2INB - chain A; structure by X-ray diffraction, 1.60 A resolution.

Chain A:
Protein: hypothetical protein
From: Nostoc punctiforme
Sequence (140 residues; each row starts with the number of its first residue; numbering starts at 0):
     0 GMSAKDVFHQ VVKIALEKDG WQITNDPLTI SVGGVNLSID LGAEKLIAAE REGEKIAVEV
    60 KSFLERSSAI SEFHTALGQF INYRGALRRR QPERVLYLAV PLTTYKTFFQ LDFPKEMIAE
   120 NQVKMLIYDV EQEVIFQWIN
Not modelled in the structure: 0-4, 37-43
Modified / non-standard residues: Mse1 (selenomethionine); Mse116 (selenomethionine; parent Met); Mse124 (selenomethionine; parent Met)
Differences from the reference sequence: expression tag (0)

Summary:
Chain A is hypothetical protein (Nostoc punctiforme); the structure, Crystal structure of an XisH family
protein (ZP_00107633.1) from Nostoc punctiforme PCC 73102 at 1.60 A ..., was determined by X-ray diffraction
together with 2OKF, 2NVM and 2NLV from the same study.
